Entry 7TQS (electron microscopy, 3.90 A resolution); this record covers chains g and h of the 22 polymer chains in the assembly.

# Chain g
Protein: VP3
Source organism: Coxsackievirus A21
Notes: EC 3.4.22.29, 3.6.1.15, 3.4.22.28, 2.7.7.48
Reference sequence: Q71LY2 (Q71LY2_9ENTO); residues 1-240 here correspond to UniProt positions 342-581 (UniProt number = residue number + 341)
Chain sequence (240 residues; row label = number of the first residue in the row):
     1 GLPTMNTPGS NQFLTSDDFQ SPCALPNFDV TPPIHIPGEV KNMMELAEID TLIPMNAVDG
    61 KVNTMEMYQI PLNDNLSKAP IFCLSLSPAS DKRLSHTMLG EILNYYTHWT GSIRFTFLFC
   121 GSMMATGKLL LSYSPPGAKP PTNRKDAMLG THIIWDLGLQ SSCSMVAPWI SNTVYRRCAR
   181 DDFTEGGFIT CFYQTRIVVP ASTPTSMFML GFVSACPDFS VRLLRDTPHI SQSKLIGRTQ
Not modelled in the structure: 240
Differences from the reference sequence: conflict H96 (Arg437 in Q71LY2)

# Chain h
Protein: VP4
Source organism: Coxsackievirus A21
Notes: EC 3.4.22.29, 3.6.1.15, 3.4.22.28, 2.7.7.48
Reference sequence: Q7T7N6 (Q7T7N6_9ENTO); residues 1-69 here = UniProt positions 1-69
Chain sequence (69 residues; each row starts with the number of its first residue):
     1 MGAQVSTQKT GAHENQNVAA NGSTINYTTI NYYKDSASNS ATRQDLSQDP SKFTEPVKDL
    61 MLKTAPALN
Not modelled in the structure: 1

# How chain g and chain h interact
Contacting residue pairs (35; chain g residue first):
  D18(g) with S40(h); A41(h), hydrogen bond (side chain-backbone)
  Q20(g) with I30(h), hydrogen bond (side chain-backbone); N31(h); Y32(h), hydrogen bond (side chain-backbone); Y33(h); S38(h); S40(h)
  S21(g) with Y33(h); S38(h), hydrogen bond (backbone-side chain)
  P22(g) with Y33(h), hydrophobic; S38(h)
  C23(g) with D35(h), hydrogen bond; S38(h)
  L25(g) with D35(h)
  P26(g) with D35(h)
  N27(g) with D35(h), hydrogen bond (backbone-side chain)
  G38(g) with F53(h)
  E39(g) with F53(h)
  V40(g) with F53(h), hydrophobic
  K41(g) with D45(h), salt bridge; S47(h)
  N42(g) with Q48(h)
  E45(g) with Q48(h); D49(h), hydrogen bond (side chain-backbone); P50(h); F53(h)
  E48(g) with P50(h); T54(h)
  I49(g) with F53(h), hydrophobic; T54(h)
  L159(g) with L68(h)
  Q160(g) with P66(h); A67(h), hydrogen bond (side chain-backbone); L68(h), hydrogen bond (side chain-backbone)
Other interface residues (no listed pair), chain g (20 interface residues in all): F28, M44
Other interface residues (no listed pair), chain h (22 interface residues in all): T29, N39, L46, K52

# Summary
20 residues of chain g face 22 of chain h across their interface; the contacts include 9 hydrogen bonds and 1
salt bridge. Polar pairs include K41(g)-D45(h), D18(g)-A41(h) and Q20(g)-I30(h).
Here chain g is VP3 and chain h is VP4, both from Coxsackievirus A21. Entry 7TQS (Coxsackievirus A21 capsid
subdomain in complex with mouse polyclonal antibody pAbC-3) was determined by electron microscopy (same
publication as 7TQT and 7TQU).
